PDB entry 5APD | X-ray diffraction, 1.70 A resolution | chain A

Chain A:
Protein: Lysozyme C
Organism: Gallus gallus
Notes: EC 3.2.1.17
Reference sequence: P00698 (LYSC_CHICK); residues 1-129 here correspond to UniProt positions 19-147 (UniProt number = residue number + 18)
Chain sequence (129 residues; row label = number of the first residue in the row):
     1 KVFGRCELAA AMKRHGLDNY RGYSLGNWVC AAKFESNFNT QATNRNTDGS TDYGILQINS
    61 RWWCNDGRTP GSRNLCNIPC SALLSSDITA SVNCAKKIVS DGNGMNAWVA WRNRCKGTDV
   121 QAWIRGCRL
Curated features (UniProtKB/Swiss-Prot):
  - active site: Glu35, Asp52
  - binding site (substrate): Asp101
Disulfides: Cys6-Cys127, Cys30-Cys115, Cys64-Cys80, Cys76-Cys94
Ion coordination: Na+: Ser60, Cys64, Ser72, Arg73
From the paper describing this entry:
  - catalytic residues: Glu35, Asp52 (citing earlier work)

Overview:
Ser60, Cys64, Ser72 and Arg73 coordinate Na+. UniProt lists active-site residues Glu35 and Asp52 and
substrate-binding residue Asp101. From the paper: catalytic residues Glu35 and Asp52.
Chain A is Lysozyme C (Gallus gallus); the structure, Hen Egg White Lysozyme not illuminated with 0.4THz
radiation, was determined by X-ray diffraction (same publication as 5APC, 5APE and 5APF).
